PDB entry 8G81 | electron microscopy, 3.22 A resolution | chains B and D of the 4 polymer chains in the assembly

== Chain B ==
Protein: Neuroligin-2
Source organism: Mus musculus
UniProtKB: Q62888 (NLGN2_RAT), isoform Q62888-2; the author numbering skips numbers that UniProt does not, so the offset changes along the chain: 14-150 = UniProt 14-150; 168-836 = UniProt 151-819
Sequence (870 residues; numbered -41 to 845; 17 numbers in that range are skipped by the numbering (no residue carries them; nothing is unmodelled there); the number before each row is that of its first residue; numbers below 1 keep their minus sign (Met-41 is residue -41)):
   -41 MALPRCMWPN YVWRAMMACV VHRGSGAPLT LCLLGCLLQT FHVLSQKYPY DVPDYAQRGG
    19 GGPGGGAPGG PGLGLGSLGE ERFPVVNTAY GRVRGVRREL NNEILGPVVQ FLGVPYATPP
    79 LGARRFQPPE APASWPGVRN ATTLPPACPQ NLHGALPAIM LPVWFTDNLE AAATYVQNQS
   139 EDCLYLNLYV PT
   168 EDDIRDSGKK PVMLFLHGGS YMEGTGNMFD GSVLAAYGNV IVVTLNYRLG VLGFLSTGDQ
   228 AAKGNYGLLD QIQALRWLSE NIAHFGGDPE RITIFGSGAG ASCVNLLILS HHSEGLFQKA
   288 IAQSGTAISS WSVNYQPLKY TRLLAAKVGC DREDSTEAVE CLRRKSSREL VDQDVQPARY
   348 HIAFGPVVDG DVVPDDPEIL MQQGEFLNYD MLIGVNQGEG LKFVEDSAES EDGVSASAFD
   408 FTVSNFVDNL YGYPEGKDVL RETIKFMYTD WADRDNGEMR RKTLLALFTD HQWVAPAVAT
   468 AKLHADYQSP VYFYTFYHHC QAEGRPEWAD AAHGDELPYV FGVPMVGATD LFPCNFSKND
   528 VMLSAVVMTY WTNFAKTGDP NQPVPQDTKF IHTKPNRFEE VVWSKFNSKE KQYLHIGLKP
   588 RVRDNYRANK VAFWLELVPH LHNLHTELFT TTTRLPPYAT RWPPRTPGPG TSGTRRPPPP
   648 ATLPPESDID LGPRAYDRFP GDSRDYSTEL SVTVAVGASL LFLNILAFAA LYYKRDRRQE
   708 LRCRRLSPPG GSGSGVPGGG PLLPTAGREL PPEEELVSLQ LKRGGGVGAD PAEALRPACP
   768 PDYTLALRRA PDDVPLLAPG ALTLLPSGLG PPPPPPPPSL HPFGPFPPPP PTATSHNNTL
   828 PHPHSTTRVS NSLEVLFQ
Unresolved in the structure: -41 to 39, 168-173, 556-562, 609-845
Disulfide bonds: Cys106-Cys141, Cys317-Cys328
Covalently attached groups: N-acetylglucosamine (NAG) linked to Asn98, Asn522
Differences from the reference sequence: initiating methionine (-41); expression tag (-40 to 13, 837-845); conflict Val210 (Ala193 in Q62888)
Curated features (UniProtKB/Swiss-Prot):
  - glycosylation (N-linked (GlcNAc...) asparagine): Asn98, Asn136

== Chain D ==
Protein: Neurexin-1
Source organism: Mus musculus
UniProtKB: E0CZA5 (E0CZA5_MOUSE); the construct has insertions or renumbered stretches relative to UniProt, so the offset changes along the chain: -22 to 39 = UniProt 1-62; 68-201 = UniProt 68-201; 232-468 = UniProt 202-438
Sequence (470 residues; each row starts with the number of its first residue; note: 30 numbers in that range are skipped by the numbering (no residue carries them; nothing is unmodelled there); numbers below 1 keep their minus sign (Met-22 is residue -22)):
   -22 MYQRMLRCGA DLGSPGGGSG GGAGGRLALI WIVPLTLGGL LGVAWGASSL GAHHIHHFHG
    38 SSKEFEQKLI SEEDLGFEID KVWHDFPATS PIAIYRSPAS LRGGHAGTTY IFSKGGGQIT
    98 YKWPPNDRPS TRADRLAIGF STVQKEAVLV RVDSSSGLGD YLELHIHQGK IGVKFNVGTD
   158 DIAIEESNAI INDGKYHVVR FTRSGGNATL QVDSWPVIER YPAG
   232 RQLTIFNSQA TIIIGGKEQG QPFQGQLSGL YYNGLKVLNM AAENDANIAI VGNVRLVGEV
   292 PSSMTTESTA TAMQSEMSTS IMETTTTLAT STARRGKPPT KEPISQTTDD ILVASAECPS
   352 DDEDIDPCEP SSGGLANPTR VGGREPYPGS AEVIRESSST TGMVVGIVAA AALCILILLY
   412 AMYKYRNRDE GSYHVDESRN YISNSAQSNG AVVKEKQPSS AKSANKNKKN KDKEYYVSNS
   472 LEVLFQ
Unresolved in the structure: -22 to 82, 290-477
Covalently attached groups: N-acetylglucosamine (NAG) linked to Asn184
Differences from the reference sequence: conflict Gly15 (Ser38 in E0CZA5); insertion (40-67); expression tag (469-477)
Metal / ion sites: Ca2+: Asp137, Val154, Asn238

== How chain B and chain D interact ==
Pairs across the interface (20; chain B residue first):
  His278(B) - Arg109(D)
  Glu281(B) - Arg109(D)
  Gln370(B) - Leu234(D)
  Gly371(B) - Ile236(D)
  Gly371(B) - Asn238(D)  hydrogen bond (backbone-side chain)
  Glu372(B) - Leu234(D)
  Glu372(B) - Thr235(D)
  Glu372(B) - Ile236(D)
  Phe373(B) - Ile236(D)
  Leu374(B) - Ser107(D)
  Leu374(B) - Thr108(D)
  Leu374(B) - Arg109(D)
  Leu374(B) - Ile236(D)  hydrophobic
  Asn375(B) - Arg105(D)
  Asn375(B) - Ser107(D)
  Tyr474(B) - Leu135(D)  hydrophobic
  Tyr474(B) - Asn238(D)
  Tyr474(B) - Ser239(D)
  Gln475(B) - Arg105(D)
  Gln475(B) - Ser239(D)
Also at the interface, not in a pair above, chain B (11 interface residues in all): Asp473
Also at the interface, not in a pair above, chain D (12 interface residues in all): Ser132, Ser133

== Summary ==
The interface between chain B and chain D involves 11 residues on one side and 12 on the other; the contacts
include 1 hydrogen bond. The hydrogen-bonded pair is Gly371(B)-Asn238(D). Covalently linked
N-acetylglucosamine: at Asn98(B) and Asn522(B). Covalently linked N-acetylglucosamine: at Asn184(D).
Here chain B is Neuroligin-2 and chain D is Neurexin-1, both from Mus musculus. Entry 8G81 (Cryo-EM structure
of full length Neuroligin-2 from Mouse bound to two Neurexin-1 Beta conformation three) was determined by
electron microscopy.
